4TU7 - chains A and B of the 4 polymer chains in the assembly; structure by X-ray diffraction, 2.09 A resolution.

# Chain A (and B)
Molecule: Splicing factor U2AF 65 kDa subunit
Source organism: Homo sapiens
Notes: chain B of this document is another copy of the same molecule, construct and numbering; everything in this record applies to it too
UniProtKB: P26368 (U2AF2_HUMAN); numbering as in UniProt; present here: 148-237, 258-336
Amino-acid sequence (174 residues; row label = number of the first residue in the row; note: 20 numbers in that range are skipped by the numbering (no residue carries them; nothing is unmodelled there)):
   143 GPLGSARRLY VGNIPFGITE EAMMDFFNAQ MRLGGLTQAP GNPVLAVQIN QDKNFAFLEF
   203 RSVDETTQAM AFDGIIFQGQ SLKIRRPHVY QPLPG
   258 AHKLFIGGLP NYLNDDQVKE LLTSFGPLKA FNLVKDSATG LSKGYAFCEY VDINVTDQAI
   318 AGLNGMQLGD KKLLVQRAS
Differences from the reference sequence: expression tag (143-147); engineered mutation Val231 (Asp in P26368)
Residues lining bound ligands:
  - 1,4-diethylene dioxide (DIO), molecule 1: Pro144, Leu145, Gly146, Ala148, Tyr232, Gln233, Pro234, Leu235
  - 1,4-diethylene dioxide (DIO), molecule 2: Tyr269, Leu270, Asn271
Swiss-Prot annotation at these positions:
  - modified residue: Lys276 (5-hydroxylysine), Ser294 (Phosphoserine)
  - natural variant: Arg149 (R149W: In DEVDFB)
From the paper describing this entry:
  - binding site for the 7-nt DNA strand: Arg150, His230

# Chain A / chain B interface
Pairs across the interface - 7 pairs, chain A then chain B:
  Phe158(A) with Leu145(B), hydrophobic; Pro236(B), hydrophobic; Gly237(B)
  Asp194(A) with Asn289(B)
  Lys195(A) with Asn289(B)
  Asn196(A) with Lys260(B)
  Gln222(A) with Ser336(B), hydrogen bond (side chain-backbone)
Interface residues without a listed pair, chain B (7 interface residues in all): Lys292

# Overview
Chain A and chain B form an interface of 5 and 7 residues respectively, with 1 hydrogen bond. The
hydrogen-bonded pair is Gln222(A)-Ser336(B). Ligands of chain A: 1,4-diethylene dioxide. From the paper: a
binding site for the 7-nt DNA strand at Arg150(A) and His230(A).
Both chains are Splicing factor U2AF 65 kDa subunit (Homo sapiens). Entry 4TU7 (Structure of U2AF65 D231V
variant with BrU5 DNA) was determined by X-ray diffraction together with 4TU8 and 4TU9 from the same study.
